8ZYP - chains B and C of the 4 polymer chains in the assembly; structure by electron microscopy, 3.19 A resolution.

[Chain B (and C)]
Protein: Potassium voltage-gated channel subfamily H member 2
From: Homo sapiens
Notes: chain C of this document is another copy of the same molecule, construct and numbering; everything in this record applies to it too
UniProt: Q12809 (KCNH2_HUMAN); the construct lacks a stretch of the UniProt sequence, so the offset changes along the chain: 211-350 = UniProt 1-140; 351-870 = UniProt 351-870; 871-1024 = UniProt 1006-1159
Amino-acid sequence (820 residues; numbered 211 to 1030; the number before each row is that of its first residue):
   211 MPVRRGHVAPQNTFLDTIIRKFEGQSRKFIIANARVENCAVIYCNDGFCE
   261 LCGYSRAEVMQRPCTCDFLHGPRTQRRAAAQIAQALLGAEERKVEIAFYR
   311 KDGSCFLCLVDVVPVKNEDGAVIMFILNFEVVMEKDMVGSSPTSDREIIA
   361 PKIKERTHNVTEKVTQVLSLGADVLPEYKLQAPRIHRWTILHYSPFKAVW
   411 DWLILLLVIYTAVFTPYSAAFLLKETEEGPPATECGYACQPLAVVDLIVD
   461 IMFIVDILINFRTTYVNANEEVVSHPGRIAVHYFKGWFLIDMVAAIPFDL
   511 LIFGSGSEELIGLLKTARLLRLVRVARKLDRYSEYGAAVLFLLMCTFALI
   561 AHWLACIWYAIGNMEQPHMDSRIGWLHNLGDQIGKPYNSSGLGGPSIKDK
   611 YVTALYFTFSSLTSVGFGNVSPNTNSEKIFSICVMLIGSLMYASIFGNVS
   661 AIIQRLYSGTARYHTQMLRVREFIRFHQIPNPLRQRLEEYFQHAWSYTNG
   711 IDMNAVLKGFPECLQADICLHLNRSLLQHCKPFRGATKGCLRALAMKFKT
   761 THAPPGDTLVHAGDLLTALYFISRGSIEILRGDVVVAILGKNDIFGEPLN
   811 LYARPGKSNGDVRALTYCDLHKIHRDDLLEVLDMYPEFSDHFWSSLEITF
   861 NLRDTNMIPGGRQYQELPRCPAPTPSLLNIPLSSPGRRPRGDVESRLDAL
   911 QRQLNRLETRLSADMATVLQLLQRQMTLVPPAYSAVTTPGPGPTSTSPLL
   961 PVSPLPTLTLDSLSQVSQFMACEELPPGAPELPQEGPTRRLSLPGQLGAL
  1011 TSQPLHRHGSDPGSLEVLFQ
Disordered / not traced: 211-406, 435-451, 472-486, 511-519, 579-581, 598-602, 666-1030
Differences from the reference sequence: expression tag (1025-1030)
Ligand contacts: A1L2J (N-[4-[1-[2-(6-methylpyridin-2-yl)ethyl]piperidin-4-yl]carbonylphenyl]methanesulfonamide): Thr623, Ser624, Tyr652

[Interface between chain B and chain C]
Residue-residue contacts (36; chain B residue first):
  Ile583(B) - Gln592(C)
  Phe617(B) - Phe627(C)  hydrophobic
  Ser621(B) - Phe627(C)
  Ser624(B) - Ser624(C)
  Ser624(B) - Val625(C)
  Val625(B) - Val625(C)
  Gly626(B) - Val625(C)
  Gly626(B) - Gly626(C)
  Gly628(B) - Phe627(C)
  Ser631(B) - Asn629(C)  hydrogen bond
  Pro632(B) - Tyr616(C)  hydrophobic
  Pro632(B) - Phe627(C)
  Pro632(B) - Asn629(C)  hydrogen bond (backbone-side chain)
  Asn633(B) - Gln592(C)
  Asn633(B) - Ile593(C)
  Asn633(B) - Asn629(C)
  Asn635(B) - Lys608(C)
  Lys638(B) - Leu589(C)
  Lys638(B) - Val612(C)
  Lys638(B) - Thr613(C)  hydrogen bond
  Lys638(B) - Tyr616(C)
  Ser641(B) - Phe627(C)
  Ile642(B) - Tyr616(C)  hydrophobic
  Ile642(B) - Phe619(C)  hydrophobic
  Met645(B) - Tyr616(C)
  Met645(B) - Phe619(C)
  Met645(B) - Ser620(C)  hydrogen bond (side chain-backbone)
  Met645(B) - Phe627(C)  hydrophobic
  Leu646(B) - Met554(C)  hydrophobic
  Leu646(B) - Phe557(C)  hydrophobic
  Leu646(B) - Phe619(C)  hydrophobic
  Ser649(B) - Phe656(C)
  Leu650(B) - Met554(C)  hydrophobic
  Leu650(B) - Val659(C)  hydrophobic
  Ser654(B) - Ile663(C)
  Asn658(B) - Ile663(C)
Also at the interface, not in a pair above, chain B (22 interface residues in all): Ile639, Ala653
Also at the interface, not in a pair above, chain C (22 interface residues in all): Asp609, Leu615, Thr623

[Overview]
Chain B and chain C each contribute 22 residues to their interface; the contacts include 4 hydrogen bonds.
Polar contacts include Ser631(B)-Asn629(C), Pro632(B)-Asn629(C) and Lys638(B)-Thr613(C). Chain B binds
compound A1L2J.
Chain B and chain C are both Potassium voltage-gated channel subfamily H member 2 (Homo sapiens); the
structure, Cryo-EM Structure of E-4031-bound hERG Channel, was determined by electron microscopy (same
publication as 8ZYN, 8ZYO and 8ZYQ).
